8DIN - chains B and C of the 3 polymer chains in the assembly; structure by X-ray diffraction, 2.50 A resolution.

Chain B:
Molecule: Ig gamma-1 Fc chain
Source organism: Homo sapiens
Notes: fragment: CH2 and CH3 regions, residues 112-330
Reference sequence: P01857 (IGHG1_HUMAN); residues 229-447 here correspond to UniProt positions 112-330 (UniProt number = residue number - 117)
Amino-acid sequence (219 residues; row label = number of the first residue in the row):
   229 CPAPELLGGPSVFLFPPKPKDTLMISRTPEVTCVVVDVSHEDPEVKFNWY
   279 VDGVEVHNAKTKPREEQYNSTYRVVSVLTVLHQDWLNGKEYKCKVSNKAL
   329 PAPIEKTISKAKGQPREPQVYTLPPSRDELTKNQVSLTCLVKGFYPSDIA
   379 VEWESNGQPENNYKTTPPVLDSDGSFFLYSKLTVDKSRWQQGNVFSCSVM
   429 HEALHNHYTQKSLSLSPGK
Unresolved in the structure: 229-230, 446-447
Disulfide bonds: Cys-261/Cys-321, Cys-367/Cys-425
Covalent attachments: glycan linked to Asn-297
Swiss-Prot annotation at these positions:
  - glycosylation: Asn-297 (N-linked (GlcNAc...) (complex) asparagine)

Chain C:
Molecule: High affinity immunoglobulin gamma Fc receptor I
Source organism: Homo sapiens
Reference sequence: P12314 (FCGR1_HUMAN); residues 21-289 here = UniProt positions 21-289
Amino-acid sequence (277 residues; each row starts with the number of its first residue):
    19 APKAVIKLQPPWVSVFQEESVTLHCEVPHLPGSSSTQWFLNGTAIQTSTP
    69 TYHITSASEDDSGEYRCQRGLSGRSDPIQLEVHRGWLLLQVSSRVLTEGE
   119 PLALRCHAWKDKLVYNVLYYRNGKAFKFFHWNSNLTILKTNMSHSGTYHC
   169 SGMGKRRYTSAGISVTVKELFPAPVLTASVTSPLLEGTPVTLSCETKLLL
   219 QRPGLQLYFSFYMGSKTLRGRDTSSEYQILTARREDSGLYWCEAATEDGN
   269 VLKRSPELELQVLGHQQPTPVHHHHHH
Unresolved in the structure: 281-295
Disulfide bonds: Cys-43/Cys-85, Cys-124/Cys-168, Cys-212/Cys-260
Sequence notes: expression tag (19-20, 290-295); conflict Lys-25 (Thr in P12314), Ser-38 (Thr in P12314), Pro-46 (Leu in P12314), Ile-63 (Thr in P12314), Thr-69 (Ser in P12314), His-71 (Arg in P12314), Glu-77 (Val in P12314), Asp-78 (Asn in P12314), Val-100 (Ile in P12314), Leu-114 (Phe in P12314), Met-160 (Ile in P12314), Ser-163 (Asn in P12314), Arg-174 (His in P12314), Thr-195 (Asn in P12314), Thr-206 (Asn in P12314), Pro-207 (Leu in P12314), Asp-240 (Asn in P12314), His-283 (Leu in P12314), Gln-285 (Leu in P12314)
Reported in the primary citation:
  - binding site for N-acetylglucosamine: Arg-174
  - mutagenesis - V132L/Y176V (2-fold): decreased binding to IgG
  - specificity-determining residues: Lys-173 to Arg-175 (by similarity / conservation)

Chain B / chain C interface:
Residue-residue contacts (32):
  Glu-233(B) / Lys-130(C)  salt bridge
  Glu-233(B) / Leu-131(C)  hydrogen bond (backbone-backbone)
  Leu-234(B) / Leu-131(C)
  Leu-234(B) / Tyr-133(C)  hydrophobic
  Leu-234(B) / Gly-172(C)
  Leu-234(B) / Lys-173(C)
  Leu-235(B) / Trp-104(C)
  Leu-235(B) / Leu-105(C)  hydrophobic
  Leu-235(B) / Trp-127(C)
  Leu-235(B) / Lys-130(C)
  Leu-235(B) / Leu-131(C)  hydrogen bond (backbone-backbone)
  Leu-235(B) / Val-132(C)  hydrophobic
  Leu-235(B) / Gly-172(C)
  Leu-235(B) / Lys-173(C)  hydrogen bond (backbone-backbone)
  Leu-235(B) / Tyr-176(C)
  Gly-236(B) / Trp-104(C)
  Gly-236(B) / Lys-173(C)
  Gly-236(B) / Tyr-176(C)
  Gly-237(B) / Trp-104(C)
  Gly-237(B) / Tyr-176(C)  hydrogen bond (backbone-side chain)
  Ser-239(B) / Arg-174(C)
  Asp-265(B) / Arg-174(C)  salt bridge
  Ala-327(B) / Trp-104(C)
  Ala-327(B) / Trp-127(C)
  Leu-328(B) / Trp-104(C)  hydrophobic
  Leu-328(B) / Trp-127(C)
  Pro-329(B) / Arg-102(C)
  Pro-329(B) / Gly-103(C)
  Pro-329(B) / Trp-104(C)
  Pro-329(B) / Trp-127(C)
  Ala-330(B) / Arg-102(C)
  Pro-331(B) / Arg-102(C)
Also at the interface, not in a pair above, chain B (14 interface residues in all): Pro-232, Lys-326
Also at the interface, not in a pair above, chain C (16 interface residues in all): Ala-126, Asp-129, Met-171
The authors on this interface:
  - pairs named by the authors: Arg-174(C)/Asp-265(B) (salt bridge)
  - hot spots on chain B (mutagenesis) - D265R (100-fold): decreased binding to wildtype FcgammaRI

Summary:
14 residues of chain B and 16 residues of chain C are in contact, with 4 hydrogen bonds and 2 salt bridges.
Among the polar pairs are Glu-233(B)/Lys-130(C), Asp-265(B)/Arg-174(C) and Gly-237(B)/Tyr-176(C). The paper
describes a salt bridge between Arg-174(C) and Asp-265(B). The paper reports a binding site for
N-acetylglucosamine at Arg-174(C); V132L/Y176V of chain C reduce binding to IgG.
Here chain B is Ig gamma-1 Fc chain and chain C is High affinity immunoglobulin gamma Fc receptor I, both from
Homo sapiens. Entry 8DIN (The complex structure between human IgG1 Fc and its high affinity receptor FcgRI
H174R variant) was determined by X-ray diffraction together with 8DIR and 8DJ7 from the same study.
